8VLW - chains B and F of the 7 polymer chains in the assembly; structure by electron microscopy, 3.34 A resolution.

Chain B:
Protein: Tol-Pal system protein TolQ
Source organism: Acinetobacter baumannii
Reference sequence: V5VAS0 (V5VAS0_ACIBA); residue numbers follow UniProt; this construct covers 7-226
Amino-acid sequence (220 residues; row label = number of the first residue in the row):
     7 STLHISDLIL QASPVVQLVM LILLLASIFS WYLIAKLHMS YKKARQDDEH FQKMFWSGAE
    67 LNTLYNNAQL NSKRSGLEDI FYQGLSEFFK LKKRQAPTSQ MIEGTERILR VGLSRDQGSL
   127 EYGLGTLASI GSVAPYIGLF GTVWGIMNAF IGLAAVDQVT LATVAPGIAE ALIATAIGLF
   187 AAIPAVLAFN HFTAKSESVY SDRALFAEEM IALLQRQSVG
Disordered / not traced: 7

Chain F:
Protein: Tol-Pal system protein TolR
Source organism: Acinetobacter baumannii
Reference sequence: A0A2I8CU89 (A0A2I8CU89_ACIBA); numbering as in UniProt (aligned over 7-45)
Amino-acid sequence (39 residues; row label = number of the first residue in the row):
     7 GRFERIKKPL KSDMNVVPYI DVMLVLLVIF MVTAPMITS
From the paper describing this entry:
  - self-association interface (contacts with another copy of this molecule); pairs are residue here / residue on that copy: Val23-Val23

Chain B / chain F interface:
Pairs across the interface (28):
  Glu112(B) - Arg8(F)  salt bridge
  Glu112(B) - Phe9(F)
  Arg116(B) - Arg8(F)  hydrogen bond (side chain-backbone)
  Arg116(B) - Phe9(F)
  Arg116(B) - Glu10(F)
  Arg116(B) - Ile12(F)
  Ser120(B) - Arg11(F)
  Ser120(B) - Ile12(F)  hydrogen bond (side chain-backbone)
  Gln123(B) - Arg11(F)
  Gly124(B) - Arg11(F)
  Glu127(B) - Arg11(F)  salt bridge
  Leu145(B) - Ile26(F)  hydrophobic
  Leu145(B) - Asp27(F)
  Val149(B) - Leu30(F)  hydrophobic
  Ile152(B) - Leu30(F)  hydrophobic
  Ile152(B) - Val34(F)  hydrophobic
  Phe156(B) - Leu33(F)  hydrophobic
  Phe156(B) - Met37(F)  hydrophobic
  Val165(B) - Pro41(F)
  Leu167(B) - Val38(F)  hydrophobic
  Leu167(B) - Pro41(F)  hydrophobic
  Val170(B) - Met37(F)  hydrophobic
  Ile174(B) - Met37(F)  hydrophobic
  Tyr206(B) - Phe9(F)  hydrogen bond (side chain-backbone)
  Tyr206(B) - Glu10(F)  hydrogen bond (side chain-backbone)
  Tyr206(B) - Arg11(F)  hydrogen bond (side chain-backbone)
  Ala213(B) - Phe9(F)  hydrophobic
  Glu214(B) - Arg8(F)  salt bridge
Interface residues without a listed pair, chain B (23 interface residues in all): Leu115, Leu119, Thr148, Leu159, Ala210, Ile217
Interface residues without a listed pair, chain F (14 interface residues in all): Met42
From the paper, about this interface:
  - residue pairs: Leu145(B)-Asp27(F)

Summary:
23 residues of chain B and 14 residues of chain F are in contact; the contacts include 5 hydrogen bonds and 3
salt bridges. Polar contacts include Glu112(B)-Arg8(F), Glu127(B)-Arg11(F) and Glu214(B)-Arg8(F). The paper
describes a contact between Leu145(B) and Asp27(F). The paper reports a self-association interface involving
Val23(F).
Here chain B is Tol-Pal system protein TolQ and chain F is Tol-Pal system protein TolR, both from
Acinetobacter baumannii. Entry 8VLW (TolQ-TolR inner membrane protein complex from Acinetobacter baumannii)
was determined by electron microscopy.
